Entry 8YLI (X-ray diffraction, 2.90 A resolution); this record covers chains A and B of the 4 polymer chains in the assembly.

== Chain A (and B) ==
Name: Regulatory protein
Source organism: Pectobacterium atrosepticum
Notes: chain B of this document is another copy of the same molecule, construct and numbering; everything in this record applies to it too
UniProtKB: Q6D5K4 (Q6D5K4_PECAS); residues 15-179 here = UniProt positions 15-179
Sequence (170 residues; row label = number of the first residue in the row):
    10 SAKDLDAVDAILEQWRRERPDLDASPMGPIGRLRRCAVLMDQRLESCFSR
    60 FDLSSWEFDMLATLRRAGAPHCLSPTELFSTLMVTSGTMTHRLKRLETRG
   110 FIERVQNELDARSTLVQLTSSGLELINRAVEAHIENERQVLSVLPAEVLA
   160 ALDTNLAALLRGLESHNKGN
Unresolved in the structure: 10-14, 176-179 (chain B: 10-13, 176-179)
Differences from the reference sequence: expression tag (10-14)

== How chain A and chain B interact ==
Pairs across the interface (95; chain A residue first):
  D15(A) with L169(B)
  A16(A) with E173(B)
  V17(A) with L169(B), hydrophobic
  I20(A) with R75(B)
  Q23(A) with R75(B), hydrogen bond
  W24(A) with A71(B); R74(B); R75(B)
  R26(A) with A76(B)
  E27(A) with R74(B), salt bridge; R75(B); A76(B); G77(B)
  R28(A) with R74(B); N136(B), hydrogen bond; E140(B), salt bridge
  L31(A) with I143(B), hydrophobic
  D32(A) with I143(B)
  A33(A) with I143(B), hydrophobic
  P35(A) with I143(B); E146(B); R147(B)
  M36(A) with E146(B), hydrogen bond (backbone-side chain)
  G37(A) with D162(B)
  P38(A) with L150(B), hydrophobic; L158(B), hydrophobic; D162(B); L165(B)
  I39(A) with M49(B), hydrophobic; E146(B); L150(B), hydrophobic
  R41(A) with D162(B), salt bridge; A166(B)
  L42(A) with L42(B), hydrophobic; A46(B); L165(B)
  R44(A) with L169(B)
  C45(A) with L42(B); L165(B); L169(B); L172(B)
  A46(A) with L42(B); A46(B), hydrophobic
  L48(A) with L169(B), hydrophobic; L172(B), hydrophobic
  M49(A) with I39(B), hydrophobic
  D50(A) with R43(B), salt bridge
  Q51(A) with M92(B)
  R52(A) with L172(B); H175(B)
  D68(A) with R43(B), salt bridge
  A71(A) with W24(B)
  R74(A) with W24(B); E27(B), salt bridge; R28(B)
  R75(A) with I20(B); Q23(B), hydrogen bond (backbone-side chain); E27(B)
  A76(A) with E27(B)
  G77(A) with E27(B)
  N136(A) with R28(B), hydrogen bond (backbone-side chain)
  E140(A) with R28(B), salt bridge
  E146(A) with P35(B); M36(B), hydrogen bond (side chain-backbone); I39(B)
  R147(A) with P35(B)
  V149(A) with L172(B), hydrophobic
  L150(A) with P35(B); I39(B), hydrophobic
  L153(A) with A167(B); L168(B), hydrophobic
  L158(A) with P38(B), hydrophobic
  A160(A) with N164(B)
  L161(A) with L161(B), hydrophobic; N164(B), hydrogen bond (backbone-side chain); L165(B), hydrophobic; L168(B), hydrophobic
  D162(A) with G37(B); P38(B); R41(B), salt bridge
  N164(A) with A160(B); L161(B); N164(B), hydrogen bond
  L165(A) with P38(B); L42(B); C45(B)
  A166(A) with R41(B)
  L168(A) with L153(B); L161(B), hydrophobic
  L172(A) with C45(B); L48(B), hydrophobic; M49(B), hydrophobic; R52(B); V149(B), hydrophobic
  H175(A) with R52(B)
Also at the interface, not in a pair above, chain A (60 interface residues in all): R43, L53, M92, V139, I143, V157, A167, L169, G171, E173
Also at the interface, not in a pair above, chain B (55 interface residues in all): L31, D32, R44, D50, L53, A78, H80, V139, V152, V157

== Summary ==
The interface between chain A and chain B involves 60 residues on one side and 55 on the other; the contacts
include 8 hydrogen bonds and 8 salt bridges. Among the polar pairs are E27(A)-R74(B), R28(A)-E140(B) and
R41(A)-D162(B).
Chain A and chain B are both Regulatory protein (Pectobacterium atrosepticum); the structure, Crystal
structure of Pectobacterium atrosepticum PecS in complex with operator DNA, was determined by X-ray
diffraction together with 8YLG from the same study.
